Entry 4DUY (X-ray diffraction, 3.39 A resolution); this record covers chains A and K of the 21 polymer chains in the assembly.

# Chain A
Molecule: 16S rRNA
Organism: Thermus thermophilus
Sequence (1522 nucleotides; numbered 0 to 1544 plus 19 insertion-coded residues; 42 numbers in that range are skipped by the numbering (no residue carries them; nothing is unmodelled there); the number before each row is that of its first residue; a row labelled like 190A-190L holds insertion residues (190A, then the next letters in order); numbering starts at 0):
     0 UUUGUUGGAG AGUCUGAUCC UGGCUCAGGG UGAACGCUGG CGGCGUGCCU AAGACAUGCA
    60 AGUCGUGCGG G
    73 CCGCGGGGUU UU
    88 ACUCCG
    95 UGGUC
   101 AGCGGCGGAC GGGUGAGUAA CGCGUGGGU
  129A G
   130 ACCUACCCGG AAGAGGGGGA CAACCCGGGG AAACUCGGGC UAAUCCCCCA UGUGGACCCG
   190 C
190A-190L CCCUUGGGGUGU
   191 GUCCAAAGGG CUUU
   216 GCCCGCUUCC GGAUGGGCCC GCGUCCCAUC AGCUAGUUGG UGGGGUAAUG GCCCACCAAG
   276 GCGACGACGG GUAGCCGGUC UGAGAGGAUG GCCGGCCACA GGGGCACUGA GACACGGGCC
   336 CCACUCCUAC GGGAGGCAGC AGUUAGGAAU CUUCCGCAAU GGGCGCAAGC CUGACGGAGC
   396 GACGCCGCUU GGAGGAAGAA GCCCUUCGGG GUGUAAACUC CUGAA
   442 CCCGGGACGA AACCCCCGAC GA
   474 GGGGACUGAC GGUACCGGG
   494 GUAAUAGCGC CGGCCAACUC CGUGCCAGCA GCCGCGGUAA UACGGAGGGC GCGAGCGUUA
   554 CCCGGAUUCA CUGGGCGUAA AGGGCGUGUA GGCGGCCUGG GGCGUCCCAU GUGAAAGACC
   614 ACGGCUCAAC CGUGGGGGAG CGUGGGAUAC GCUCAGGCUA GACGGUGGGA GAGGGUGGUG
   674 GAAUUCCCGG AGUAGCGGUG AAAUGCGCAG AUACCGGGAG GAACGCCGAU GGCGAAGGCA
   734 GCCACCUGGU CCACCCGUGA CGCUGAGGCG CGAAAGCGUG GGGAGCAAAC CGGAUUAGAU
   794 ACCCGGGUAG UCCACGCCCU AAACGAUGCG CGCUAGGUCU CUGGGUCU
   848 CCUGGGGGCC GAAGCUAACG CGUUAAGCGC GCCGCCUGGG GAGUACGGCC GCAAGGCUGA
   908 AACUCAAAGG AAUUGACGGG GGCCCGCACA AGCGGUGGAG CAUGUGGUUU AAUUCGAAGX
   968 AACGCGAAGA ACCUUACCAG GCCUUGACAU GCUAGG
 1003A G
  1004 AACCCGGGUG AAAGCCUGGG GUGCCCC
1030A-1030D GCGA
  1031 GGGGAGCCCU AGCACAGGUG CUGCAUGGCC GUCGUCAGCU CGUGCCGUGA GGUGUUGGGU
  1091 UAAGUCCCGC AACGAGCGCA ACCCCCGCCG UUAGUUGCCA GCGGUUCGGC CGGGCACUCU
  1151 AACGGGACUG CCCGCGAAA
  1171 GCGGGAGGAA GGAGGGGACG ACGUCUGGUC AGCAUGGCCC UUACGGCCUG GGCGACACAC
  1231 GUGCUACAAU GCCCACUACA AAGCGAUGCC ACCCGGCAAC GGGGAGCUAA UCGCAAAAAG
  1291 GUGGGCCCAG UUCGGAUUGG GGUCUGCAAC CCGACCCCAU GAAGCCGGAA UCGCUAGUAA
  1351 UCGCGGAUCA G
 1361A C
  1362 CAUGCCGCGG UGAAUACGUU CCCGGGCCUU GUACACACXG CCXGUXACGC CAUGGGAGCG
  1422 GGCUCUACCC GAAGUCGCCG GG
  1446 AGCCUACGGG
  1459 CAGGCGCCGA GGGUAGGGCC CGUGACUGGG GCGAAGUCGU AACAAGGUAG CUGUACCGGA
  1519 AGGUGCGGCU GGAUCCACUC CUUUCU
Disordered / not traced: 0-4, 1534-1538
Differences from the reference sequence: engineered mutation C13 (U659 in M26923.1); conflict C1534 (A2157 in M26923.1), A1535 (C2158 in M26923.1)
Modified positions: PSU (pseudouridine-5'-monophosphate) at position 516, 7MG (7N-methyl-8-hydroguanosine-5'-monophosphate) at position 527, M2G (N2-dimethylguanosine-5'-monophosphate) at position 966, 5MC (5-methylcytidine-5'-monophosphate) at position 967, 2MG (2N-methylguanosine-5'-monophosphate) at position 1207, 5MC (5-methylcytidine-5'-monophosphate) at position 1400, 4OC (4n,o2'-methylcytidine-5'-monophosphate) at position 1402, 5MC (5-methylcytidine-5'-monophosphate) at position 1404, 5MC (5-methylcytidine-5'-monophosphate) at position 1407, UR3 (3-methyluridine-5'-monophoshate) at position 1498, MA6 (6N-dimethyladenosine-5'-monophoshate) at position 1518, MA6 (6N-dimethyladenosine-5'-monophoshate) at position 1519, PSU (pseudouridine-5'-monophosphate) at position 1540, PSU (pseudouridine-5'-monophosphate) at position 1541
Bound ions: Mg2+ site 1 near U5 (its only coordinating residue here); Mg2+ site 2 near U12 (its only coordinating residue here); Mg2+ site 3 near U14 (its only coordinating residue here); Mg2+ site 4 near G21 (its only coordinating residue here); Mg2+ site 5: C58, U387; Mg2+ site 6: A59, U387; Mg2+ site 7: G61, G105; Mg2+ site 8 near G70 (its only coordinating residue here); Mg2+ site 9 near U83 (its only coordinating residue here); Mg2+ site 10: G107, G324; Mg2+ site 11 near A109 (its only coordinating residue here); Mg2+ site 12 near G111 (its only coordinating residue here); 94 more Mg2+ sites not listed

# Chain K
Protein: ribosomal protein S11
Organism: Thermus thermophilus
UniProtKB: P80376 (RS11_THET8); numbering as in UniProt (aligned over 1-129)
Sequence (129 residues; row label = number of the first residue in the row):
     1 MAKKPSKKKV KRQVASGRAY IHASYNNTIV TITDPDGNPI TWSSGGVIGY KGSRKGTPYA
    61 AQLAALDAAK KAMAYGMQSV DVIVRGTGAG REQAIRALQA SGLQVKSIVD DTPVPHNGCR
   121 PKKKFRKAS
Disordered / not traced: 1-10, 127-129
Bound ions: Mg2+: Asn26 (shared with G691(A), U692(A) of chain A)

# How chain A and chain K interact
Residue-residue contacts (79; chain A residue first):
  G674(A) - His116(K)  base contact
  A675(A) - Val114(K)  hydrogen bond to the sugar
  A675(A) - Pro115(K)  sugar contact
  A675(A) - His116(K)  hydrogen bond to the base
  A675(A) - Gly118(K)  base contact
  A676(A) - Pro113(K)  sugar contact
  A676(A) - Pro115(K)  sugar contact
  A676(A) - Cys119(K)  base contact
  U677(A) - Cys119(K)  hydrogen bond to the base
  G683(A) - Asn38(K)  hydrogen bond to the base
  G683(A) - Pro39(K)  base contact
  A684(A) - Asn38(K)  sugar contact
  A684(A) - Pro39(K)  hydrogen bond to the sugar
  G685(A) - Pro39(K)  sugar contact
  G685(A) - Ile40(K)  phosphate contact
  G685(A) - Trp42(K)  sugar contact
  U686(A) - Trp42(K)  hydrogen bond to the sugar
  U686(A) - Tyr75(K)  phosphate contact
  A687(A) - Trp42(K)  sugar contact
  A687(A) - Lys71(K)  salt bridge to the phosphate
  G688(A) - Trp42(K)  sugar contact
  G688(A) - Ser44(K)  hydrogen bond to the phosphate
  G688(A) - Gly46(K)  sugar contact
  G688(A) - Val47(K)  sugar contact
  C689(A) - Asn27(K)  hydrogen bond to the phosphate
  C689(A) - Ser44(K)  hydrogen bond to the phosphate
  C689(A) - Gly45(K)  phosphate contact
  C689(A) - Gly46(K)  hydrogen bond to the phosphate
  C689(A) - Lys55(K)  salt bridge to the phosphate
  G690(A) - Asn27(K)  hydrogen bond to the phosphate
  G690(A) - Lys55(K)  hydrogen bond to the base
  G691(A) - Asn26(K)  hydrogen bond to the phosphate
  G691(A) - Lys51(K)  base contact
  G691(A) - Gly52(K)  base contact
  G691(A) - Lys55(K)  hydrogen bond to the base
  U692(A) - Asn26(K)  hydrogen bond to the phosphate
  U692(A) - Gly52(K)  base contact
  U692(A) - Ser53(K)  hydrogen bond to the base
  U692(A) - Lys124(K)  salt bridge to the phosphate
  A694(A) - Ser53(K)  hydrogen bond to the phosphate
  A695(A) - Gly52(K)  phosphate contact
  A695(A) - Ser53(K)  hydrogen bond to the phosphate
  A704(A) - Trp42(K)  base contact
  U705(A) - Trp42(K)  base contact
  A706(A) - His22(K)  sugar contact
  A706(A) - Ile29(K)  sugar contact
  A706(A) - Thr31(K)  hydrogen bond to the sugar
  A706(A) - Pro39(K)  base contact
  C707(A) - Tyr20(K)  phosphate contact
  C707(A) - Gly37(K)  hydrogen bond to the sugar
  C707(A) - Pro39(K)  base contact
  C707(A) - Arg85(K)  salt bridge to the phosphate
  C708(A) - Tyr20(K)  sugar contact
  C708(A) - Asp36(K)  hydrogen bond to the sugar
  C708(A) - Gly37(K)  sugar contact
  C708(A) - Arg85(K)  salt bridge to the phosphate
  G714(A) - Cys119(K)  base contact
  A715(A) - Gly118(K)  base contact
  A716(A) - Asn117(K)  hydrogen bond to the sugar
  A716(A) - Gly118(K)  base contact
  C717(A) - His116(K)  phosphate contact
  G718(A) - His116(K)  stacking on the base
  G718(A) - Asn117(K)  sugar contact
  G778(A) - Cys119(K)  sugar contact
  G778(A) - Arg120(K)  hydrogen bond to the sugar
  C779(A) - Arg120(K)  sugar contact
  C779(A) - Pro121(K)  sugar contact
  C779(A) - Lys122(K)  phosphate contact
  C779(A) - Lys123(K)  phosphate contact
  A780(A) - Lys122(K)  phosphate contact
  A780(A) - Lys123(K)  hydrogen bond to the phosphate
  C796(A) - Lys123(K)  phosphate contact
  C797(A) - Lys124(K)  phosphate contact
  G798(A) - Lys122(K)  salt bridge to the phosphate
  U1522(A) - Lys123(K)  phosphate contact
  G1523(A) - Lys123(K)  salt bridge to the phosphate
  C1524(A) - Arg120(K)  salt bridge to the phosphate
  G1525(A) - Arg120(K)  salt bridge to the phosphate
  G1525(A) - Arg126(K)  salt bridge to the phosphate
Also at the interface, not in a pair above, chain A (38 interface residues in all): A777, G799
Also at the interface, not in a pair above, chain K (40 interface residues in all): Arg12, Arg18, Ser24, Thr33

# Summary
Chain A and chain K form an interface of 38 and 40 residues respectively, with 24 hydrogen bonds, 10 salt
bridges and 1 aromatic stacking contact. Among the polar pairs are A675(A)-His116(K), U677(A)-Cys119(K) and
G683(A)-Asn38(K). C58(A) and U387(A) coordinate Mg2+ site 5.
Chain A is 16S rRNA and chain K is ribosomal protein S11, both from Thermus thermophilus; the structure,
Crystal structure of the Thermus thermophilus 30S ribosomal subunit with a 16S rRNA mutation, U13C, was
determined by X-ray diffraction.
